3FFC - chains C and E of the 5 polymer chains in the assembly; structure by X-ray diffraction, 2.80 A resolution.

# Chain C
Molecule: FLRGRAYGL peptide from an EBV protein
Amino-acid sequence (9 residues; each row starts with the number of its first residue):
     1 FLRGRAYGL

# Chain E
Molecule: CF34 beta chain
Source organism: Homo sapiens
Amino-acid sequence (247 residues; each row starts with the number of its first residue; note: 12 numbers in that range are skipped by the numbering (no residue carries them; nothing is unmodelled there)):
     2 MGVAQSPRYK IIEKRQSVAF WCNPISGHAT
    39 LYWYQQILGQ GPKLLIQFQN NGV
    66 VDDSQLPKDR FSAERL
    83 KGVDSTLKIQ PAKLEDSAVY LCASSFTWTS GGATDTQYFG PGTRLTVLED LKNVFPPEVA
   143 VFEPSEAEIS HTQKATLVCL ATGFYPDHVE LSWWVNGKEV HSGVCTDPQP LKEQPALNDS
   203 RYALSSRLRV SATFWQNPRN HFRCQVQFYG LSENDEWTQD RAKPVTQIVS AEAWGRAD
Disulfides: Cys-23/Cys-104, Cys-161/Cys-226
Bound ions: Cd2+ near His-153 (its only coordinating residue here)

# How chain C and chain E interact
Pairs across the interface (10; chain C residue first):
  Gly-4(C) with Thr-111(E)
  Arg-5(C) with Gln-57(E)
  Ala-6(C) with Ala-30(E); Gln-57(E); Asn-58(E); Phe-108(E)
  Tyr-7(C) with Gly-28(E), hydrogen bond (side chain-backbone); His-29(E); Ala-30(E), hydrogen bond (side chain-backbone); Phe-108(E)
Other interface residues (no listed pair), chain C (5 interface residues in all): Phe-1
Other interface residues (no listed pair), chain E (8 interface residues in all): Thr-109
Interface features reported in the paper:
  - residue pairs: Gly-28(E)/Tyr-7(C), His-29(E)/Tyr-7(C), Ala-30(E)/Tyr-7(C), Ala-30(E)/Ala-6(C), Gln-57(E)/Arg-5(C), Gln-57(E)/Ala-6(C), Asn-58(E)/Ala-6(C), Phe-108(E)/Tyr-7(C), Phe-108(E)/Ala-6(C), Thr-109(E)/Ala-6(C), Thr-111(E)/Gly-4(C)

# In short
5 residues of chain C and 8 residues of chain E are in contact, with 2 hydrogen bonds. Polar pairs include
Tyr-7(C)/Gly-28(E) and Tyr-7(C)/Ala-30(E). The paper describes contacts between Gly-28(E) and Tyr-7(C),
His-29(E) and Tyr-7(C) and Ala-30(E) and Tyr-7(C) among others.
Here chain C is FLRGRAYGL peptide from an EBV protein and chain E is CF34 beta chain (Homo sapiens). Entry
3FFC (Crystal Structure of CF34 TCR in complex with HLA-B8/FLR) was determined by X-ray diffraction.
